5R47 - chains A and C of the 5 polymer chains in the assembly; structure by X-ray diffraction, 1.10 A resolution.

[Chain A]
Protein: gamma-chymotrypsin
Organism: Bos taurus
Notes: EC 3.4.21.1
UniProt: P00766 (CTRA_BOVIN); numbering as in UniProt (aligned over 1-13)
Amino-acid sequence (13 residues; numbered 1 to 13; the number before each row is that of its first residue):
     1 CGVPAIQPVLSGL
Unresolved in the structure: 11-13
Small-molecule neighbours: malonic acid (MLA): Cys-1, Gly-2, Val-3

[Chain C]
Protein: gamma-chymotrypsin
Organism: Bos taurus
Notes: EC 3.4.21.1
UniProt: P00766 (CTRA_BOVIN); numbering as in UniProt (aligned over 149-245)
Amino-acid sequence (97 residues; numbered 149 to 245; the number before each row is that of its first residue):
   149 ANTPDRLQQASLPLLSNTNCKKYWGTKIKDAMICAGASGVSSCMGDSGGP
   199 LVCKKNGAWTLVGIVSWGSSTCSTSTPGVYARVTALVNWVQQTLAAN
Disulfides: Cys-168/Cys-182, Cys-191/Cys-220
Small-molecule neighbours: malonic acid (MLA): Val-238, Gln-239, Leu-242
Swiss-Prot annotation at these positions:
  - active site: Ser-195 (Charge relay system)

[Chain A / chain C interface]
Contacting residue pairs - 8 pairs, chain A then chain C:
  Gly-2(A) / Ala-206(C)
  Gly-2(A) / Trp-207(C)  hydrogen bond (backbone-backbone)
  Val-3(A) / Gly-205(C)
  Pro-4(A) / Trp-207(C)
  Pro-8(A) / Trp-207(C)
  Val-9(A) / Gln-157(C)  hydrogen bond (backbone-side chain)
  Leu-10(A) / Gln-157(C)
  Leu-10(A) / Ser-159(C)
Also at the interface, not in a pair above, chain A (7 interface residues in all): Cys-1
Also at the interface, not in a pair above, chain C (6 interface residues in all): Ala-158

[In short]
7 residues of chain A and 6 residues of chain C are in contact, with 2 hydrogen bonds. Among the polar pairs
are Val-9(A)/Gln-157(C) and Gly-2(A)/Trp-207(C). Ligands of chain A: malonic acid. Ligands of chain C: malonic
acid.
Chain A is gamma-chymotrypsin and chain C is gamma-chymotrypsin, both from Bos taurus; the structure, Crystal
Structure of deuterated gamma-Chymotrypsin at pH 5.6, cryo temperature, was determined by X-ray diffraction.
